Entry 4I21 (X-ray diffraction, 3.37 A resolution); this record covers chains A and C.

Chain A:
Protein: Epidermal growth factor receptor
From: Homo sapiens
Notes: EC 2.7.10.1; fragment: EGFR kinase domain
UniProt: P00533 (EGFR_HUMAN); residues 695-1022 here = UniProt positions 695-1022
Amino-acid sequence (329 residues; numbered 694 to 1022; the number before each row is that of its first residue):
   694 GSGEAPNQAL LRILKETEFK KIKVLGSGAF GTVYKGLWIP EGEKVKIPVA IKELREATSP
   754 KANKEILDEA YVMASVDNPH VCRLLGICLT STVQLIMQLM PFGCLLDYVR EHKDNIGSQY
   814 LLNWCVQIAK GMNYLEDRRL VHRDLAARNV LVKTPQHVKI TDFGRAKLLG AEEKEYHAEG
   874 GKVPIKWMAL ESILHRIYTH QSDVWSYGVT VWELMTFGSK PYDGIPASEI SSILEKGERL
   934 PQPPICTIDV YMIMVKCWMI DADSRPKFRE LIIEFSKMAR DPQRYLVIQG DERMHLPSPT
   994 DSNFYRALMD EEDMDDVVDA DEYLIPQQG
Not modelled in the structure: 694-702, 988-1014, 1020-1022
Sequence notes: expression tag (694); engineered mutation M790 (Thr in P00533), R858 (Leu in P00533)

Chain C:
Protein: ERBB receptor feedback inhibitor 1
From: Homo sapiens
UniProt: Q9UJM3 (ERRFI_HUMAN); residues 315-374 here = UniProt positions 315-374
Amino-acid sequence (62 residues; row label = number of the first residue in the row):
   313 GSRPPKVPPR EPLSPSNSRT PSPKSLPSYL NGVMPPTQSF APDPKYVSSK ALQRQNSEGS
   373 AS
Not modelled in the structure: 313-334, 365-374
Sequence notes: expression tag (313-314)

How chain A and chain C interact:
Residue-residue contacts (55):
  T909(A) - M346(C)
  Y915(A) - T349(C)
  D916(A) - P348(C)
  I918(A) - T349(C)
  L927(A) - Y358(C)
  L927(A) - S360(C)
  E928(A) - V359(C)
  E928(A) - S360(C)  hydrogen bond (backbone-side chain)
  E928(A) - K362(C)  hydrogen bond (backbone-side chain)
  K929(A) - A353(C)
  K929(A) - V359(C)
  G930(A) - S351(C)
  G930(A) - F352(C)  hydrogen bond (backbone-backbone)
  G930(A) - A353(C)
  G930(A) - Y358(C)
  E931(A) - T349(C)  hydrogen bond
  E931(A) - Q350(C)
  E931(A) - S351(C)
  R932(A) - T349(C)
  R932(A) - Q350(C)  hydrogen bond (backbone-backbone)
  R932(A) - F352(C)
  R932(A) - Y358(C)  hydrogen bond (side chain-backbone)
  P934(A) - Y341(C)
  P934(A) - M346(C)  hydrophobic
  P934(A) - P347(C)
  P934(A) - P348(C)
  P934(A) - Q350(C)
  Q935(A) - P339(C)
  Q935(A) - Y341(C)  hydrogen bond (backbone-side chain)
  Q935(A) - M346(C)
  Q935(A) - Q350(C)  hydrogen bond (backbone-side chain)
  P936(A) - P339(C)
  P937(A) - L338(C)
  P937(A) - P339(C)
  P937(A) - M346(C)
  C939(A) - L338(C)
  T940(A) - P335(C)
  T940(A) - S337(C)
  T940(A) - L338(C)
  I941(A) - S337(C)  hydrogen bond (backbone-side chain)
  Y944(A) - Q350(C)
  Y944(A) - F352(C)
  V948(A) - F352(C)  hydrophobic
  V948(A) - Y358(C)  hydrogen bond (backbone-side chain)
  K949(A) - Y358(C)
  W951(A) - Y358(C)
  M952(A) - K357(C)
  M952(A) - Y358(C)
  I953(A) - K357(C)  hydrogen bond (backbone-backbone)
  I953(A) - Y358(C)
  I953(A) - S360(C)
  D954(A) - K357(C)
  R977(A) - P335(C)
  V980(A) - K336(C)
  V980(A) - L338(C)  hydrophobic
Also at the interface, not in a pair above, chain A (31 interface residues in all): W905, I926, L933, I938, Q976
Also at the interface, not in a pair above, chain C (20 interface residues in all): G344

In short:
31 residues of chain A face 20 of chain C across their interface; the contacts include 11 hydrogen bonds.
Among the polar pairs are E928(A)-S360(C), E928(A)-K362(C) and E931(A)-T349(C).
Here chain A is Epidermal growth factor receptor and chain C is ERBB receptor feedback inhibitor 1, both from
Homo sapiens. Entry 4I21 (Crystal structure of L858R + T790M EGFR kinase domain in complex with MIG6 peptide)
was determined by X-ray diffraction, deposited together with 4I1Z, 4I20, 4I22, 4I23 and 4I24.
